Entry 6ZYX (electron microscopy, 4.30 A resolution (low resolution: residue-level contacts below are approximate; hydrogen-bond / salt-bridge calls are withheld)); this record covers chains d and e of the 10 polymer chains in the assembly.

Chain d:
Molecule: Dynein intermediate chain 2
From: Tetrahymena thermophila CU428
UniProt: I7M008 (I7M008_TETTS); numbering as in UniProt (aligned over 1-667)
Sequence (667 residues; each row starts with the number of its first residue):
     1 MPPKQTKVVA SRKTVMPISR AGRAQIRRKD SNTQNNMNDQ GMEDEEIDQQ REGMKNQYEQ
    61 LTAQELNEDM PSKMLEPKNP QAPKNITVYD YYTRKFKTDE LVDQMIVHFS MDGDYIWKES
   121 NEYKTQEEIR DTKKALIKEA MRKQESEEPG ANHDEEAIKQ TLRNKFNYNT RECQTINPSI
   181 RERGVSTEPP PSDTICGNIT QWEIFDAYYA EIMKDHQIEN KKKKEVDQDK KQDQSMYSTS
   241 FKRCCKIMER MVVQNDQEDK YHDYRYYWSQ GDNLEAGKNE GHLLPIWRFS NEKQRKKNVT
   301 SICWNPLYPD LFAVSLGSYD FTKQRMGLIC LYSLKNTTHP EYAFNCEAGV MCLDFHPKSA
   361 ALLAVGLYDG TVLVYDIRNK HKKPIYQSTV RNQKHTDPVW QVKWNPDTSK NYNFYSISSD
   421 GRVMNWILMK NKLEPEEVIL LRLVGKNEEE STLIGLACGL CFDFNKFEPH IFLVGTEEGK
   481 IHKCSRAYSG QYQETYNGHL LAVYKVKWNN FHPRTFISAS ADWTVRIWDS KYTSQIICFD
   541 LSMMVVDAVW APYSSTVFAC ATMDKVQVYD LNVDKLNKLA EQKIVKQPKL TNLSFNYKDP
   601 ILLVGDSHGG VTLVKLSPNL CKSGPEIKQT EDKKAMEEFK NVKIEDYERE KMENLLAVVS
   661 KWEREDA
Unresolved in the structure: 1-74, 140-162, 189-667

Chain e:
Molecule: Flagellar outer dynein arm intermediate protein, putative
From: Tetrahymena thermophila CU428
UniProt: Q23FU1 (Q23FU1_TETTS); residue numbers follow UniProt; this construct covers 1-670
Sequence (670 residues; row label = number of the first residue in the row):
     1 MAEYFTYSKK RKEFNNPINF QDTETRYGGI QNQVVNINQY VQRNPNFIDL DNIAELSEHS
    61 VNTERVKTGD RGMSHKEGGW PGNVDPNEAQ ETGRFKKRIE KDTSFPQAVK DLKEGVEKCI
   121 YQNNQIDLLE EYFEGETSEH VVENLSSKTL MLFKDEKEIC KRSVSEISWH PEGPTKVAVS
   181 YAIMRFQQMP EKMPTQAYVW DLLNPNSPEI KLMSPSAVTN ISYNQKIPDQ IGGGCYNGLL
   241 AVWDGRKGEN PIMISPVENS HYEPVTHFHW LMSKTGSECV TTSTDGKVMW WDTRKFEAGP
   301 VEKLNIIEGL GENEEIIGGT ALEYNVEAGP SKFLIGTESG SILTANKKLK KPVEITTRYG
   361 LDQGRHLGPV YSINRSNQNP KYFLSVGDWS CKIWVEDLKT PIIRTKYHGS YLSDGCWSPT
   421 RSGAFFLVRR DGWMDVWDYY YRQNEIAFSH KVSDSPLTCI KINQTGGAYH NSGKLCAIGD
   481 QDGTVTILEL CDSLYTMQPK EKDIINEMFE REYRKEKNLE TIKKQQELAK RQVQKDMGSQ
   541 KEKWEKKKLE MIETAEASFH ENLAKNPVNE EEFNELDSPS EKRKKTNQNQ GREQEEQSRE
   601 EQEASGNFNQ QQQQQQEEEQ QQEGEQQHHQ NQEHQNGQGH ENGQEEGEEN GEEGNQQENE
   661 GQEENEQQQE
Unresolved in the structure: 1-17, 67-670

Chain d / chain e interface:
Residue-residue contacts - 18 pairs, chain d then chain e:
  Asn85(d) - Leu56(e)
  Asn85(d) - Ser57(e)
  Asn85(d) - Glu58(e)
  Ile86(d) - Glu55(e)
  Ile86(d) - Leu56(e)
  Thr87(d) - Leu56(e)
  Thr87(d) - Ser57(e)
  Thr87(d) - Glu58(e)
  Asp114(d) - Val41(e)
  Tyr115(d) - Val41(e)
  Tyr115(d) - Gln42(e)
  Ile116(d) - Val41(e)
  Trp117(d) - Asn38(e)
  Trp117(d) - Gln39(e)
  Trp117(d) - Tyr40(e)
  Glu122(d) - Arg43(e)
  Gln126(d) - Asn44(e)
  Gln126(d) - Pro45(e)
Also at the interface, not in a pair above, chain d (11 interface residues in all): Thr98, Gly113

In short:
Chain d and chain e form an interface of 11 and 12 residues respectively.
Chain d is Dynein intermediate chain 2 and chain e is Flagellar outer dynein arm intermediate protein,
putative, both from Tetrahymena thermophila CU428; the structure, Outer Dynein Arm-Shulin complex - Shulin
region from Tetrahymena thermophila, was determined by electron microscopy, deposited together with 6ZYY and
6ZYW.
